Entry 7T1K (X-ray diffraction, 1.25 A resolution); this record covers chains A and B.

# Chain A
Name: Tyrosine-protein kinase Fes/Fps
Source organism: Homo sapiens
Notes: EC 2.7.10.2; fragment: SH2 domain
Reference sequence: P07332 (FES_HUMAN); residues 2-100 here correspond to UniProt positions 453-551 (UniProt number = residue number + 451)
Chain sequence (103 residues; row label = number of the first residue in the row):
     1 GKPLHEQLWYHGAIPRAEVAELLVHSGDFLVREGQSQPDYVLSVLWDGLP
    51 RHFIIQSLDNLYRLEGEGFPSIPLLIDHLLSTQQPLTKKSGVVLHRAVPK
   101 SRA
Unresolved in the structure: 103
Differences from the reference sequence: expression tag (1, 101-103); engineered mutation Gly34 (Ser485 in P07332), Ser36 (Gly487 in P07332), Gln37 (Lys488 in P07332), Pro38 (Gln489 in P07332), Asp39 (Glu490 in P07332)
Bound ions: Na+ near Asp77 (its only coordinating residue here)

# Chain B
Name: Synthetic phosphotyrosine-containing Ezrin-derived peptide
Reference sequence: P15311 (EZRI_HUMAN); residues -2 to 4 here correspond to UniProt positions 475-481 (UniProt number = residue number + 477)
Chain sequence (7 residues; each row starts with the number of its first residue; numbers below 1 keep their minus sign (Pro-2 is residue -2)):
    -2 PPVYEPV
Unresolved in the structure: -2
Modified residues: Tyr1 (O-phosphotyrosine; PTR)
Curated features (UniProtKB/Swiss-Prot):
  - modified residue: Tyr1 (Phosphotyrosine)

# Interface between chain A and chain B
Residue-residue contacts (21):
  Arg16(A) with Pro-1(B); Val0(B), hydrogen bond (side chain-backbone); Tyr1(B)
  Arg32(A) with Tyr1(B)
  Gly34(A) with Tyr1(B)
  Gln35(A) with Tyr1(B)
  Ser36(A) with Pro-1(B); Tyr1(B)
  Gln37(A) with Tyr1(B)
  Val41(A) with Tyr1(B)
  Arg51(A) with Glu2(B), salt bridge
  His52(A) with Tyr1(B); Glu2(B), hydrogen bond (backbone-backbone)
  Phe53(A) with Glu2(B); Val4(B), hydrophobic
  Ile54(A) with Tyr1(B)
  Gln56(A) with Val4(B), hydrogen bond (side chain-backbone)
  Leu64(A) with Val4(B)
  Glu65(A) with Val4(B)
  Lys89(A) with Pro3(B), hydrogen bond (side chain-backbone)
  Ser90(A) with Glu2(B)
Interface residues without a listed pair, chain A (17 interface residues in all): Thr87

# In short
Chain A and chain B form an interface of 17 and 6 residues respectively; the contacts include 4 hydrogen bonds
and 1 salt bridge. Polar pairs include Arg51(A)-Glu2(B), Arg16(A)-Val0(B) and Gln56(A)-Val4(B).
Chain A is Tyrosine-protein kinase Fes/Fps (Homo sapiens) and chain B is Synthetic phosphotyrosine-containing
Ezrin-derived peptide; the structure, Crystal structure of a superbinder Fes SH2 domain (sFes1) in complex
with a high affinity phosphopeptide, was determined by X-ray diffraction (same publication as 7T1L and 7T1U).
